5D9A - chains A and C of the 3 polymer chains in the assembly; structure by X-ray diffraction, 4.30 A resolution (low resolution: residue-level contacts below are approximate; hydrogen-bond / salt-bridge calls are withheld).

== Chain A ==
Name: Polymerase acidic protein
Source organism: Influenza C virus (strain C/Johannesburg/1/1966)
Reference sequence: Q9IMP5 (PA_INCJH); numbering as in UniProt (aligned over 1-709)
Amino-acid sequence (709 residues; row label = number of the first residue in the row):
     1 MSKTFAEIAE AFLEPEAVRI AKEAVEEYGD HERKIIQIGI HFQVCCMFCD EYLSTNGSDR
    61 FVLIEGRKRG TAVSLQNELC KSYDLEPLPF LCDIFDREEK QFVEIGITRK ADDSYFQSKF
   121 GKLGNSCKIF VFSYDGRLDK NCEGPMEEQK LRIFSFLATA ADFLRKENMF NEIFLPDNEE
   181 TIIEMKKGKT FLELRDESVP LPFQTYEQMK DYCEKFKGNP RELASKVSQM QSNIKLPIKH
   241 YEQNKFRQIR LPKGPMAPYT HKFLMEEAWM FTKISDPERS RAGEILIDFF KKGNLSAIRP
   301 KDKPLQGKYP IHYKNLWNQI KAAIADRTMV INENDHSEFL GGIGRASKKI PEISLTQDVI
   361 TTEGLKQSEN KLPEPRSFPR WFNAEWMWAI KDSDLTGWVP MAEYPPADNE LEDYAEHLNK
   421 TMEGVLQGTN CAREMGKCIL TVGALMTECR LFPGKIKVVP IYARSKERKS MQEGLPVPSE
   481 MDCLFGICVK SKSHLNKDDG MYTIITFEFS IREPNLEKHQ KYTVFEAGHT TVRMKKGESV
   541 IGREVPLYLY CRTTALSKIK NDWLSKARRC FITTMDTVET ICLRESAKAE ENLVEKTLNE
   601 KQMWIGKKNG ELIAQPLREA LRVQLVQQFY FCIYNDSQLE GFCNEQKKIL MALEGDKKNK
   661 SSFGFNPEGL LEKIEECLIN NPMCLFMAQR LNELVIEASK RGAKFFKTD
Disordered / not traced: 1-3, 343-344, 495-498, 537-542, 709
Swiss-Prot annotation at these positions:
  - motif: R109 to G124 (Nuclear localization signal 1 (NLS1)), K166 to S228 (Nuclear localization signal 2 (NLS2))
  - binding site (Mn(2+)): H41, E65, D93, E104, I105

== Chain C ==
Name: Polymerase basic protein 2
Source organism: Influenza C virus (strain C/Johannesburg/1/1966)
Reference sequence: Q9IMP3 (PB2_INCJH); numbering as in UniProt (aligned over 1-774)
Amino-acid sequence (782 residues; each row starts with the number of its first residue):
     1 MSLLLTIAKE YKRLCQDAKA AQMMTVGTVS NYTTFKKWTT SRKEKNPSLR MRWAMSSKFP
    61 IIANKRMLEE AQIPKEHNNV ALWEDTEDVS KRDHVLASAS CINYWNFCGP CVNNSEVIKE
   121 VYKSRFGRLE RRKEIMWKEL RFTLVDRQRR RVDTQPVEQR LRTGEIKDLQ MWTLFEDEAP
   181 LASKFILDNY GLVKEMRSKF ANKPLNKEVV AHMLEKQFNP ESRFLPVFGA IRPERMELIH
   241 ALGGETWIQE ANTAGISNVD QRKNDIRAVC RKVCLAANAS IMNAKSKLVE YIKSTSMRIG
   301 ETERKLEELI LETDDVSPEV TLCKSALGGQ LGKTLSFGPM LLKKISGSGV KVKDTVYIQG
   361 VRAVQFEYWS EQEEFYGEYK SATALFSRKE RSLEWITIGG GINEDRKRLL AMCMIFCRDG
   421 DYFKDAPATI TMADLSTKLG REIPYQYVMM NWIQKSEDNL EALLYSRGIV ETNPGKMGSS
   481 MGIDGSKRAI KSLRAVTIQS GKIDMPESKE KIHLELSDNL EAFDSSGRIV ATILDLPSDK
   541 KVTFQDVSFQ HPDLAVLRDE KTAITKGYEA LIKRLGTGDN DIPSLIAKKD YLSLYNLPEV
   601 KLMAPLIRPN RKGVYSRVAR KLVSTQVTTG HYSLHELIKV LPFTYFAPKQ GMFEGRLFFS
   661 NDSFVEPGVN NNVFSWSKAD SSKIYCHGIA IRVPLVVGDE HMDTSLALLE GFSVCENDPR
   721 APMVTRQDLI DVGFGQKVRL FVGQGSVRTF KRTASQRAAS SDVNKNVKKI KMSNARENLY
   781 FQ
Disordered / not traced: 88-90, 359-364, 648-655, 772-782
Cystine bridges: C270-C323
Sequence notes: expression tag (775-782)

== Chain A / chain C interface ==
Pairs across the interface (74):
  E7(A) - Q330(C)
  E10(A) - G328(C)
  E10(A) - Q330(C)
  E10(A) - H513(C)
  A11(A) - K184(C)
  F12(A) - K184(C)
  E14(A) - A759(C)
  E14(A) - S760(C)
  P15(A) - G328(C)
  E16(A) - N764(C)
  A17(A) - V763(C)
  R19(A) - V767(C)
  I20(A) - V767(C)
  K22(A) - L514(C)
  F42(A) - V763(C)
  C46(A) - N766(C)
  M47(A) - D762(C)
  D50(A) - D762(C)
  D50(A) - N766(C)
  D59(A) - K769(C)
  Y134(A) - R748(C)
  D135(A) - N717(C)
  D135(A) - R748(C)
  G136(A) - N717(C)
  R137(A) - N717(C)
  L138(A) - E716(C)
  E147(A) - K737(C)
  K150(A) - E716(C)
  L151(A) - S713(C)
  L151(A) - V714(C)
  L151(A) - C715(C)
  L151(A) - K751(C)
  L151(A) - T753(C)
  R152(A) - R757(C)
  R152(A) - D762(C)
  F154(A) - V714(C)
  F154(A) - C715(C)
  S155(A) - S713(C)
  S155(A) - V714(C)
  A158(A) - R748(C)
  D162(A) - P180(C)
  D162(A) - R748(C)
  R165(A) - R748(C)
  K166(A) - D168(C)
  D408(A) - R132(C)
  E410(A) - W137(C)
  E410(A) - E139(C)
  E410(A) - Q249(C)
  L411(A) - A241(C)
  Y414(A) - R141(C)
  M446(A) - L49(C)
  M446(A) - W53(C)
  C449(A) - W53(C)
  R450(A) - W53(C)
  R450(A) - S57(C)
  K558(A) - L49(C)
  K558(A) - W53(C)
  D562(A) - L49(C)
  D562(A) - R52(C)
  S565(A) - R52(C)
  K566(A) - S48(C)
  K566(A) - R52(C)
  L583(A) - T246(C)
  L583(A) - W247(C)
  R584(A) - E245(C)
  S586(A) - R141(C)
  A587(A) - F142(C)
  A587(A) - T143(C)
  A587(A) - T246(C)
  K588(A) - T143(C)
  E590(A) - R141(C)
  E590(A) - F142(C)
  E591(A) - R141(C)
  N592(A) - R141(C)
Also at the interface, not in a pair above, chain A (58 interface residues in all): A6, Q43, C49, E51, K140, E148, N409, V594
Also at the interface, not in a pair above, chain C (48 interface residues in all): S56, K138, K511, E515, A754, Q756, K765

== Summary ==
58 residues of chain A face 48 of chain C across their interface. Curated annotation (UniProt) lists 5
Mn2+-binding residues on chain A.
Chain A is Polymerase acidic protein and chain C is Polymerase basic protein 2, both from Influenza C virus
(strain C/Johannesburg/1/1966); the structure, Influenza C Virus RNA-dependent RNA Polymerase - Space group
P212121, was determined by X-ray diffraction (same publication as 5D98).
